Entry 6VN7 (electron microscopy, 3.20 A resolution); this record covers chains R and B of the 6 polymer chains in the assembly.

[Chain R]
Name: Vasoactive intestinal polypeptide receptor 1
Source organism: Homo sapiens
Amino-acid sequence (582 residues; each row starts with the number of its first residue):
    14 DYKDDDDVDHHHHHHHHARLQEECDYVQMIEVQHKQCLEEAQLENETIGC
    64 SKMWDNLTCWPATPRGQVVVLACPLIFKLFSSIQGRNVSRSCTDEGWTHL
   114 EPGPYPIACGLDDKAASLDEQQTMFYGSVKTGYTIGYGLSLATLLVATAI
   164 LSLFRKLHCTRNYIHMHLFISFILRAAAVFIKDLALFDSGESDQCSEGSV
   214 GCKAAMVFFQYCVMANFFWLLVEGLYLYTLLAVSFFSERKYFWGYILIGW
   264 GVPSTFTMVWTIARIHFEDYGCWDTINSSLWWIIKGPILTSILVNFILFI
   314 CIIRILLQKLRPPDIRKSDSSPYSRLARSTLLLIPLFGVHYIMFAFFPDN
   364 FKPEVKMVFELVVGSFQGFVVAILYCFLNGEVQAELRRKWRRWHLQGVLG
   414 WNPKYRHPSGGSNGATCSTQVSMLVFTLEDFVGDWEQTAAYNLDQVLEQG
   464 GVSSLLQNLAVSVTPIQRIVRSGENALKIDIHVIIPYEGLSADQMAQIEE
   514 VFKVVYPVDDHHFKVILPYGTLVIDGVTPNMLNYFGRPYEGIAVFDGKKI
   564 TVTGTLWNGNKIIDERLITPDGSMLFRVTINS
Disordered / not traced: 14-128, 202-211, 327-334, 410-595
Cystine bridges: Cys215-Cys285
What the authors report for this chain:
  - mutagenesis - Y146A, L199A, Q223A, I289A, W294A: decreased signaling with Pituitary adenylate cyclase-activating polypeptide
  - conformationally variable residues (helix shift, side-chain flip): Arg338, Thr343, Pro348 to Gly351
  - contacts within the chain: Pro348-Gln380 (hydrogen bond), Asn308-Phe350 (hydrogen bond), Tyr354-Gln380 (hydrogen bond)

[Chain B]
Name: Guanine nucleotide-binding protein G(I)/G(S)/G(T) subunit beta-1
Source organism: Homo sapiens
UniProt: P62873 (GBB1_HUMAN); numbering as in UniProt (aligned over 2-340)
Amino-acid sequence (377 residues; each row starts with the number of its first residue; numbers below 1 keep their minus sign (Met-10 is residue -10)):
   -10 MHHHHHHGSLLQSELDQLRQEAEQLKNQIRDARKACADATLSQITNNIDP
    40 VGRIQMRTRRTLRGHLAKIYAMHWGTDSRLLVSASQDGKLIIWDSYTTNK
    90 VHAIPLRSSWVMTCAYAPSGNYVACGGLDNICSIYNLKTREGNVRVSREL
   140 AGHTGYLSCCRFLDDNQIVTSSGDTTCALWDIETGQQTTTFTGHTGDVMS
   190 LSLAPDTRLFVSGACDASAKLWDVREGMCRQTFTGHESDINAICFFPNGN
   240 AFATGSDDATCRLFDLRADQELMTYSHDNIICGITSVSFSKSGRLLLAGY
   290 DDFNCNVWDALKADRAGVLAGHDNRVSCLGVTDDGMAVATGSWDSFLKIW
   340 NGSSGGGGSGGGGSSGVSGWRLFKKIS
Disordered / not traced: -10 to 2, 343-366
Differences from the reference sequence: initiating methionine (-10); expression tag (-9 to 1, 341-366)
Swiss-Prot annotation at these positions:
  - modified residue: Ser2 (N-acetylserine), His266 (Phosphohistidine)
  - natural variant: Leu30 (L30F: In MRD42; uncertain significance), Arg52 (R52G: In MRD42), Gly64 (G64V: In MRD42), Asp76 (D76E: In MRD42; D76G: In MRD42), Gly77 (G77S: In MRD42), Lys78 (K78R: In MRD42), Ile80 (I80N: In MRD42; I80T: In MRD42), His91 (H91R: In MRD42; uncertain significance), Ala92 (A92T: In MRD42), Pro94 (P94S: In MRD42), Leu95 (L95P: In MRD42), Arg96 (R96L: In MRD42), 5 further natural variant entries in UniProt

[Interface between chain R and chain B]
Pairs across the interface (8; chain R residue first):
  Arg168(R) - Arg52(B)
  Lys169(R) - Asp312(B)  salt bridge
  Glu398(R) - Asp312(B)
  Arg401(R) - Phe292(B)
  Arg401(R) - His311(B)
  Arg401(R) - Asp312(B)  salt bridge
  Arg405(R) - Ala309(B)  hydrogen bond (side chain-backbone)
  Arg405(R) - Gly310(B)  hydrogen bond (side chain-backbone)
Interface residues without a listed pair, chain R (6 interface residues in all): Leu408
Interface residues without a listed pair, chain B (7 interface residues in all): Val307
Interface features reported in the paper:
  - residue pairs: Lys169(R)-Asp312(B) (salt bridge), Arg405(R)-Ala309(B) (hydrogen bond), Arg405(R)-Gly310(B) (hydrogen bond)

[Summary]
The interface between chain R and chain B involves 6 residues on one side and 7 on the other, with 2 hydrogen
bonds and 2 salt bridges. Polar pairs include Lys169(R)-Asp312(B), Arg401(R)-Asp312(B) and
Arg405(R)-Ala309(B). The authors report a salt bridge between Lys169(R) and Asp312(B); hydrogen bonds between
Arg405(R) and Ala309(B) and Arg405(R) and Gly310(B). From the paper: Y146A, L199A and Q223A of chain R, among
others, reduce signaling with Pituitary adenylate cyclase-activating polypeptide; conformational variability
at Arg338(R), Thr343(R) and Pro348(R); 5 substitutions were tested in all.
Here chain R is Vasoactive intestinal polypeptide receptor 1 and chain B is Guanine nucleotide-binding protein
G(I)/G(S)/G(T) subunit beta-1, both from Homo sapiens. Entry 6VN7 (Cryo-EM structure of an activated VIP1
receptor-G protein complex) was determined by electron microscopy.
